PDB entry 5ZU3 | X-ray diffraction, 2.40 A resolution | chain A

[Chain A]
Protein: Formate oxidase
Source organism: Aspergillus oryzae (strain ATCC 42149 / RIB 40)
UniProtKB: Q2UD26 (Q2UD26_ASPOR); residue numbers follow UniProt; this construct covers 2-578
Chain sequence (577 residues; each row starts with the number of its first residue):
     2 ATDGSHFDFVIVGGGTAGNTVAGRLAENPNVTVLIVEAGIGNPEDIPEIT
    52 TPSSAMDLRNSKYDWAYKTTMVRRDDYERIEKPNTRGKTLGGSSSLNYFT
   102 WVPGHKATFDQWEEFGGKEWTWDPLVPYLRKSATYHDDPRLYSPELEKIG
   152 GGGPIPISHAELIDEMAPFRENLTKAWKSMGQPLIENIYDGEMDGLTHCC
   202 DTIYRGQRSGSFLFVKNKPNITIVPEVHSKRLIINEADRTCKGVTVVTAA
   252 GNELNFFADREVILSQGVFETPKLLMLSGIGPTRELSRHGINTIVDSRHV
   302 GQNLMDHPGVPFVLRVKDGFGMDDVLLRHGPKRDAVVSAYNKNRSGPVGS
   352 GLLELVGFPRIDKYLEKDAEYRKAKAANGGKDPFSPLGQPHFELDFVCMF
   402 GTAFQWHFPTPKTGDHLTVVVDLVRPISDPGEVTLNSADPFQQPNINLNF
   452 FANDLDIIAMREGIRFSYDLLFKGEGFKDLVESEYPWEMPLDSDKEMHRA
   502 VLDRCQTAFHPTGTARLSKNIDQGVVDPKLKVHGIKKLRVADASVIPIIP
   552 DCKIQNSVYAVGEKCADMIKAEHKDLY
Sequence notes: engineered mutation Lys554 (Arg in Q2UD26)
Small-molecule neighbours: 8-formyl-flavin-adenine dinucleotide (FAY; [(2R,3S,4R,5R)-5-(6-amino-9H-purin-9-yl)-3,4-dihydroxytetrahydrofuran-2-yl]methyl (2R,3S,4S)-5-(8-formyl-7-methyl-2,4-dioxo-3,4-dihydrobenzo[g]pteridin-10(2H)-yl)-2,3,4-trihydroxypentyl dihydrogen diphosphate): Gly14, Gly15, Gly16, Thr17, Ala18, Glu38, Ala39, Trp66, Thr86, Arg87, Gly88, Lys89, Thr90, Gly92, Gly93, Ser94, Ser95, Leu97, Asn98, Tyr99, Phe100, Thr101, Val228, His229, Ser230, Ser266, Gln267, Gly268, Glu271, Phe510, His511, Asp543, Ala544, Lys554, Ile555, Gln556, Asn557, Val559

[Overview]
Ligands of chain A: 8-formyl-flavin-adenine dinucleotide.
Chain A is Formate oxidase (Aspergillus oryzae (strain ATCC 42149 / RIB 40)); the structure, Effect of
mutation (R554K) on FAD modification in Aspergillus oryzae RIB40formate oxidase, was determined by X-ray
diffraction together with 5ZU2 from the same study.
